Entry 1TZY (X-ray diffraction, 1.90 A resolution); this record covers chains B and H of the 8 polymer chains in the assembly.

== Chain B ==
Molecule: Histone H2B
Organism: Gallus gallus
UniProtKB: P02279 (H2B_CHICK); numbering as in UniProt (aligned over 0-125)
Chain sequence (126 residues; row label = number of the first residue in the row; numbering starts at 0):
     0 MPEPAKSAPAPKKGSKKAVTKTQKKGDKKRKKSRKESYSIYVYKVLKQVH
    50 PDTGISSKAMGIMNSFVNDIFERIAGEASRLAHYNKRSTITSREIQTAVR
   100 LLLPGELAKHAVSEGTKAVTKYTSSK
Unresolved in the structure: 0-32, 125
From the paper describing this entry:
  - binding site for chloride ion: Ser64

== Chain H ==
Molecule: Histone H4-VI
Organism: Gallus gallus
UniProtKB: P62801 (H4_CHICK); residues 0-102 here correspond to UniProt positions 1-103 (UniProt number = residue number + 1)
Chain sequence (103 residues; numbered 0 to 102; the number before each row is that of its first residue; numbering starts at 0):
     0 MSGRGKGGKGLGKGGAKRHRKVLRDNIQGITKPAIRRLARRGGVKRISGL
    50 IYEETRGVLKVFLENVIRDAVTYTEHAKRKTVTAMDVVYALKRQGRTLYG
   100 FGG
Unresolved in the structure: 0-18
UniProt features mapped onto this chain:
  - DNA-binding region: Lys16 to Lys20
  - modified residue: Ser1 (N-acetylserine), Arg3 (Asymmetric dimethylarginine), Lys5 (N6-(2-hydroxyisobutyryl)lysine), Lys8 (N6-(2-hydroxyisobutyryl)lysine), Lys12 (N6-(2-hydroxyisobutyryl)lysine), Lys16 (N6-(2-hydroxyisobutyryl)lysine), Lys20 (N6,N6,N6-trimethyllysine), Lys31 (N6-(2-hydroxyisobutyryl)lysine), Lys44 (N6-(2-hydroxyisobutyryl)lysine), Ser47 (Phosphoserine), Tyr51 (Phosphotyrosine), Lys59 (N6-(2-hydroxyisobutyryl)lysine), Lys77 (N6-(2-hydroxyisobutyryl)lysine), Lys79 (N6-(2-hydroxyisobutyryl)lysine), Tyr88 (Phosphotyrosine), Lys91 (N6-(2-hydroxyisobutyryl)lysine)
  - cross-link (Glycyl lysine isopeptide (Lys-Gly)): Lys31 (interchain with G-Cter in UFM1), Lys91 (interchain with G-Cter in ubiquitin)
From the paper describing this entry:
  - binding site for chloride ion: Gly101

== Chain B / chain H interface ==
Residue-residue contacts (10; chain B residue first):
  Arg33(B) - Arg78(H)
  Lys34(B) - Gly101(H)
  Gly60(B) - Gly99(H)
  Ile61(B) - Tyr98(H)
  Ser64(B) - Tyr98(H)
  Ser64(B) - Gly99(H)  hydrogen bond (side chain-backbone)
  Ser64(B) - Phe100(H)
  Phe65(B) - Tyr98(H)
  Asp68(B) - Thr96(H)
  Asp68(B) - Tyr98(H)  hydrogen bond
Also at the interface, not in a pair above, chain B (8 interface residues in all): Arg72
Also at the interface, not in a pair above, chain H (9 interface residues in all): Met84, Lys91, Gly102

== Summary ==
8 residues of chain B face 9 of chain H across their interface, with 2 hydrogen bonds. Polar pairs include
Ser64(B)-Gly99(H) and Asp68(B)-Tyr98(H). Curated annotation (UniProt) lists a DNA-binding region on chain H.
From the paper: a binding site for chloride ion at Ser64(B) and Gly101(H).
Chain B is Histone H2B and chain H is Histone H4-VI, both from Gallus gallus; the structure, Crystal Structure
of the Core-Histone Octamer to 1.90 Angstrom Resolution, was determined by X-ray diffraction.
